7N5F - chain A; structure by electron microscopy, 2.70 A resolution.

# Chain A
Molecule: Mechanosensitive ion channel Flycatcher1
From: Dionaea muscipula
Amino-acid sequence (762 residues; each row starts with the number of its first residue):
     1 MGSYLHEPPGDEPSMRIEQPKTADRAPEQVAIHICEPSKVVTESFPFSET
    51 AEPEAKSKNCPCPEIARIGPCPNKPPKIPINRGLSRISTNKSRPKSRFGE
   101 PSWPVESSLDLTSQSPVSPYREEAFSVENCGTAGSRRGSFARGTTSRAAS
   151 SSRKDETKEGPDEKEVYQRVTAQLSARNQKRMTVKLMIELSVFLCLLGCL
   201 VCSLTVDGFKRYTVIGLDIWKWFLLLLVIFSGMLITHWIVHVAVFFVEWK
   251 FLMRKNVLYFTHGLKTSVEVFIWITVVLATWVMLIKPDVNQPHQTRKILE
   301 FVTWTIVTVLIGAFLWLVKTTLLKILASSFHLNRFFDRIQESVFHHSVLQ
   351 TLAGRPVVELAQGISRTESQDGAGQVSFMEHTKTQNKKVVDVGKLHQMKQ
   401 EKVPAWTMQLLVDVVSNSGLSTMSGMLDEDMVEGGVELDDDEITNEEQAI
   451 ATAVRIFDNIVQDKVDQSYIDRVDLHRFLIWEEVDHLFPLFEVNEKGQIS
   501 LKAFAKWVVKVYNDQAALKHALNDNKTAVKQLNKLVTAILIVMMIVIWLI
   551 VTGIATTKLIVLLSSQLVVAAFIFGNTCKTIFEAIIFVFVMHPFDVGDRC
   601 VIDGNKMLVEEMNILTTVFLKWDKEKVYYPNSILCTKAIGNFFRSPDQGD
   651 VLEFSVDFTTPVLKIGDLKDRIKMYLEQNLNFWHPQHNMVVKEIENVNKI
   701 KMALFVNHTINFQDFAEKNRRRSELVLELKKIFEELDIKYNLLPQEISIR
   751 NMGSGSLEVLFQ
Not modelled in the structure: 1-95, 102-185, 205-221, 245-257, 286-293, 355-502, 752-762
What the authors report for this chain:
  - conformationally variable residues (helix shift): R334, F572

# Summary
From the paper: conformational variability at R334 and F572.
Chain A is Mechanosensitive ion channel Flycatcher1 (Dionaea muscipula); the structure, Structure of
Mechanosensitive Ion Channel Flycatcher1 Protomer in 'Down' conformation in GDN, was determined by electron
microscopy together with 7N5D, 7N5E and 7N5G from the same study.
